PDB entry 9H8F | X-ray diffraction, 1.39 A resolution | chain A

== Chain A ==
Protein: Mitogen-activated protein kinase kinase kinase kinase 1
Organism: Homo sapiens
Notes: EC 2.7.11.1
Reference sequence: Q92918 (M4K1_HUMAN); residue numbers follow UniProt; this construct covers 2-293
Amino-acid sequence (294 residues; row label = number of the first residue in the row; numbering starts at 0):
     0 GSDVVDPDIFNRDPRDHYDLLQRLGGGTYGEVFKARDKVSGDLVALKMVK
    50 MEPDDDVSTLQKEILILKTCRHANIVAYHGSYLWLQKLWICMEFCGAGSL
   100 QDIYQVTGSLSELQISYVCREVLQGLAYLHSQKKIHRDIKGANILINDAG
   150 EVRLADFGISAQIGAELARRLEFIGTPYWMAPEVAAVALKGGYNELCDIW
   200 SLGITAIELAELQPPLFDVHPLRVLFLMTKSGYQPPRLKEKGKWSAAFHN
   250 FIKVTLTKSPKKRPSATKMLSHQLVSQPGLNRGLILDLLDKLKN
Unresolved in the structure: 0-6
Construct notes: expression tag (0-1); engineered mutation Glu165 (Thr in Q92918), Glu171 (Ser in Q92918)
Curated features (UniProtKB/Swiss-Prot):
  - active site: Asp137 (Proton acceptor)
  - binding site (ATP): Leu23 to Val31, Lys46
  - modified residue: Thr175 (Phosphothreonine)
Ligand contacts: A1ITB (5-cyclopropyl-6-(3-methylimidazo[4,5-c]pyridin-7-yl)-3-[[3-methyl-1-[2,2,2-tris(fluoranyl)ethyl]pyrazol-4-yl]amino]pyrazine-2-carboxamide): Leu23, Gly24, Gly25, Tyr28, Val31, Ala44, Lys46, Val75, Met91, Glu92, Phe93, Cys94, Gly95, Gly97, Asp101, Asp137, Ala141, Asn142, Leu144, Ala154, Asp155, Arg168

== Overview ==
Ligands of chain A: compound A1ITB. Curated annotation (UniProt) lists active-site residue Asp137 and 10
ATP-binding residues.
Chain A is Mitogen-activated protein kinase kinase kinase kinase 1 (Homo sapiens); the structure, Crystal
structure of HPK1 T165E/S171E in complex with pyrazine carboxamide inhibitor AZ3246 (compound 24), was
determined by X-ray diffraction together with 9H8D and 9H8E from the same study.
